Entry 5ONN (X-ray diffraction, 1.40 A resolution); this record covers chain A.

Chain A:
Name: L-ectoine synthase
Source organism: Paenibacillus lautus
Notes: EC 4.2.1.108
Reference sequence: A0A1R1AV52 (A0A1R1AV52_PAELA); residues 1-130 here = UniProt positions 1-130
Amino-acid sequence (138 residues; numbered 1 to 138; the number before each row is that of its first residue):
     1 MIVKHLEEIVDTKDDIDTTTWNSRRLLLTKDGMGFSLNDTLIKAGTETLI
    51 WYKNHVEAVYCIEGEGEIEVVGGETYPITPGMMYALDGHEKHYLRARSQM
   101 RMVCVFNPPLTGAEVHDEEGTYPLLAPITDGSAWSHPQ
Construct notes: conflict Thr19 (Lys in A0A1R1AV52), Val71 (Ile in A0A1R1AV52), Thr79 (Ser in A0A1R1AV52), Thr129 (Ser in A0A1R1AV52); expression tag (131-138)
Bound ions: Fe ion: Tyr84 (together with (2S)-4-acetamido-2-azanyl-butanoic acid)
Small-molecule neighbours: (2S)-4-acetamido-2-azanyl-butanoic acid (9YT): Trp21, Ser23, Arg25, Asn38, Thr40, Ile42, Ile50, Tyr52, Glu57, Val59, Tyr84, Leu94, Met102, Cys104, Phe106, Leu110, Val115
Reported in the primary citation:
  - Fe ion coordination: Glu57, Tyr84, His92
  - binding site for (2S)-4-acetamido-2-azanyl-butanoic acid: Trp21, Arg25, Asn38, Thr40, Tyr52, Glu57
  - conformationally variable residues (side-chain flip): Trp21
  - mutagenesis - W21A, C104S: decreased catalytic activity on (2S)-4-acetamido-2-azanyl-butanoic acid
  - catalytic residues: Trp21, Asn38, Thr40 (proposed by the authors, not directly observed)
  - mutagenesis - C104A: unchanged catalytic activity on (2S)-4-acetamido-2-azanyl-butanoic acid
  - catalytic residues: Glu57, Tyr84, His92
  - mutagenesis - E57A, Y84A, H92A: decreased catalytic activity

Summary:
Chain A binds (2S)-4-acetamido-2-azanyl-butanoic acid. From the paper: catalytic residues Trp21, Asn38 and
Thr40 among others; E57A, Y84A and H92A reduce catalytic activity; 6 substitutions were tested in all.
Chain A is L-ectoine synthase (Paenibacillus lautus); the structure, Crystal Structure of Ectoine Synthase
from P. lautus, was determined by X-ray diffraction together with 5ONM and 5ONO from the same study.
